3HXI - chains A and C; structure by X-ray diffraction, 1.80 A resolution.

# Chain A
Protein: Eukaryotic Translation Initiation 4E
Source organism: Schistosoma mansoni
Sequence (189 residues; numbered 15 to 203; the number before each row is that of its first residue):
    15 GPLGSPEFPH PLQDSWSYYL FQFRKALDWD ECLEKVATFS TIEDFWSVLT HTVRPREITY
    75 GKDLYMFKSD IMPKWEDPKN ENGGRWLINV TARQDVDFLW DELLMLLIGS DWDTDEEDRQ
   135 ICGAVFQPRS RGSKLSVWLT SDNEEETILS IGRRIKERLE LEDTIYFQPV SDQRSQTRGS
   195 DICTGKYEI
Unresolved in the structure: 15-20, 196
Small-molecule neighbours: mrna cap analog N7-methyl gpppg (GTG; 7-methyl-guanosine-5'-triphosphate-5'-guanosine): Phe35, Phe37, Leu41, Asp42, Trp43, Cys46, Gly75, Asp77, Tyr79, Lys88, Trp89, Glu90, Gln141, Arg143, Lys148, Trp152, Gln190, Arg192
From the paper describing this entry:
  - binding site for mrna cap analog N7-methyl gpppg: Leu41, Trp43, Asp84, Trp89, Glu90, Gln141, Arg143, Lys148, Arg192
  - contacts within the chain: Glu90-Arg188
  - conformationally variable residues (side-chain flip): Glu90

# Chain C
Protein: Eukaryotic translation initiation factor 4E-binding protein 1
UniProtKB: Q13541 (4EBP1_HUMAN); residues 5-21 here correspond to UniProt positions 51-67 (UniProt number = residue number + 46)
Sequence (21 residues; numbered 1 to 21; the number before each row is that of its first residue):
     1 SGSGRIIYDR KFLMECRNSP V
Unresolved in the structure: 1-3, 18-21
Sequence notes: insertion (1-4)

# Interface between chain A and chain C
Contacting residue pairs (34):
  His24(A) - Tyr8(C)
  His24(A) - Phe12(C)
  Pro25(A) - Ile6(C)
  Pro25(A) - Tyr8(C)  hydrogen bond (backbone-side chain)
  Leu26(A) - Ile6(C)
  Gln27(A) - Arg5(C)
  Gln27(A) - Ile6(C)  hydrogen bond (side chain-backbone)
  Ile56(A) - Tyr8(C)  hydrophobic
  Ile56(A) - Phe12(C)  hydrophobic
  Ile56(A) - Leu13(C)  hydrophobic
  Ile56(A) - Cys16(C)  hydrophobic
  Trp60(A) - Leu13(C)  hydrogen bond (side chain-backbone)
  Trp60(A) - Arg17(C)
  Arg68(A) - Arg17(C)
  Asp115(A) - Arg17(C)  salt bridge
  Glu116(A) - Arg10(C)  salt bridge
  Met119(A) - Arg10(C)
  Met119(A) - Leu13(C)
  Met119(A) - Met14(C)  hydrophobic
  Ile122(A) - Leu13(C)  hydrophobic
  Gly123(A) - Ile6(C)
  Gly123(A) - Ile7(C)
  Gly123(A) - Tyr8(C)  hydrogen bond (backbone-backbone)
  Ser124(A) - Arg5(C)  hydrogen bond (backbone-side chain)
  Ser124(A) - Ile6(C)
  Ser124(A) - Ile7(C)
  Asp125(A) - Ile7(C)
  Asp125(A) - Tyr8(C)
  Asp125(A) - Asp9(C)
  Trp126(A) - Arg5(C)  hydrogen bond (backbone-side chain)
  Asp127(A) - Arg5(C)  hydrogen bond (backbone-side chain)
  Thr128(A) - Arg5(C)
  Asp129(A) - Arg5(C)  salt bridge
  Asp132(A) - Arg5(C)
Interface residues without a listed pair, chain C (12 interface residues in all): Gly4

# Overview
19 residues of chain A face 12 of chain C across their interface; the contacts include 7 hydrogen bonds and 3
salt bridges. Polar pairs include Asp115(A)-Arg17(C), Glu116(A)-Arg10(C) and Asp129(A)-Arg5(C). From the
paper: a binding site for mrna cap analog N7-methyl gpppg at Leu41(A), Trp43(A) and Asp84(A) among others;
conformational variability at Glu90(A).
Here chain A is Eukaryotic Translation Initiation 4E (Schistosoma mansoni) and chain C is Eukaryotic
translation initiation factor 4E-binding protein 1. Entry 3HXI (Crystal structure of Schistosome eIF4E
complexed with m7GpppG and 4E-BP) was determined by X-ray diffraction, deposited together with 3HXG.
